7TEE - chains C and D of the 8 polymer chains in the assembly; structure by electron microscopy, 6.59 A resolution (low resolution: residue-level contacts below are approximate; hydrogen-bond / salt-bridge calls are withheld).

Chain C:
Molecule: Glutamate receptor ionotropic, NMDA 1
Organism: Rattus norvegicus
UniProtKB: P35439 (NMDZ1_RAT), isoform P35439-7; numbering as in UniProt (aligned over 1-859)
Sequence (862 residues; numbered 1 to 862; the number before each row is that of its first residue):
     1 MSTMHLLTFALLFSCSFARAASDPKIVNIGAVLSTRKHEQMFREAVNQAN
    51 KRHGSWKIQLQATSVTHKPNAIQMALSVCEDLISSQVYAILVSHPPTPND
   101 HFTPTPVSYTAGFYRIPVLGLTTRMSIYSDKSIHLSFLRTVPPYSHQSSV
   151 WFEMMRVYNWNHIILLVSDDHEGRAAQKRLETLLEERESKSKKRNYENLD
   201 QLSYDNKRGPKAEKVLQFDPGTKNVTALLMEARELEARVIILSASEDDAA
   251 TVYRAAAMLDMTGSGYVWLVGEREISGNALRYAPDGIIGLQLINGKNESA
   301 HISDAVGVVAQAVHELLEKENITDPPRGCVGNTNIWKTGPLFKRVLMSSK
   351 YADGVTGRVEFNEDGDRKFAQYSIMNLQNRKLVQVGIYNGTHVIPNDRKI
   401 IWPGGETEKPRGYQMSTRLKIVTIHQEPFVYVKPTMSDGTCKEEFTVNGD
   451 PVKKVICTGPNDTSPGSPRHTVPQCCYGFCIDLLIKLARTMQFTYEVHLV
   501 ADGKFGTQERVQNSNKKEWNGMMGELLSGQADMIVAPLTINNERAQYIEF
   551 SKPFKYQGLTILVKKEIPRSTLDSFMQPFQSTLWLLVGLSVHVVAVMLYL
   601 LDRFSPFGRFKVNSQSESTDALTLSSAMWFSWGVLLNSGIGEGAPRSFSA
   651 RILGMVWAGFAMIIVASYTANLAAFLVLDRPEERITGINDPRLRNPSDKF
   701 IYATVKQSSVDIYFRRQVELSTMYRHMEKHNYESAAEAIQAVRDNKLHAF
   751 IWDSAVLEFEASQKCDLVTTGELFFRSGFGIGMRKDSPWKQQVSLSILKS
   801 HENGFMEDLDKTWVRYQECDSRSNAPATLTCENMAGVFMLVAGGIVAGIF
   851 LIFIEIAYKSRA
Not modelled in the structure: 1-24, 53-57, 95-102, 191-204, 606-622, 679-682
Differences from the reference sequence: conflict Ser22 (Cys in P35439), Gln61 (Asn in P35439), Asp260 (Asn in P35439), Gln371 (Asn in P35439), Gln492 (Asn in P35439), Gln512 (Asn in P35439), Gln615 (Glu in P35439), Ser616 (Glu in P35439), Ser618 (Glu in P35439), Thr619 (Glu in P35439), Gln792 (Asn in P35439), Cys831 (Phe in P35439); expression tag (860-862)
Cystine bridges: Cys79-Cys329, Cys441-Cys475, Cys457-Cys476, Cys765-Cys819

Chain D:
Molecule: Glutamate receptor ionotropic, NMDA 2B
Organism: Rattus norvegicus
UniProtKB: Q00960 (NMDE2_RAT); residues 27-852 here = UniProt positions 27-852
Sequence (883 residues; each row starts with the number of its first residue; numbers below 1 keep their minus sign (Met-30 is residue -30)):
   -30 MGTMRLFLLAVLFLFSFARATGWSHPQFEKGGGSGGGSGGSAWSHPQFEK
    20 GALVPRGRSQKSPPSIGIAVILVGTSDEVAIKDAHEKDDFHHLSVVPRVE
    70 LVAMNETDPKSIITRICDLMSDRKIQGVVFADDTDQEAIAQILDFISAQT
   120 LTPILGIHGGSSMIMADKDESSMFFQFGPSIEQQASVMLNIMEEYDWYIF
   170 SIVTTYFPGYQDFVNKIRSTIENSFVGWELEEVLLLDMSLDDGDSKIQNQ
   220 LKKLQSPIILLYCTKEEATYIFEVANSVGLTGYGYTWIVPSLVAGDTDTV
   270 PSEFPTGLISVSYDEWDYGLPARVRDGIAIITTAASDMLSEHSFIPEPKS
   320 SCYNTHEKRIYQSNMLNRYLINVTFEGRDLSFSEDGYQMHPKLVIILLNK
   370 ERKWERVGKWKDKSLQMKYYVWPRMCPETEEQEDDHLSIVTLEEAPFVIV
   420 ESVDPLSGTCMRNTVPCQKRIISENKTDEEPGYIKKCCKGFCIDILKKIS
   470 KSVKFTYDLYLVTNGKHGKKINGTWNGMIGEVVMKRAYMAVGSLTINEER
   520 SEVVDFSVPFIETGISVMVSRSNGTVSPSAFLEPFSACVWVMMFVMLLIV
   570 SAVAVFVFEYFSPVGYNRSLADGREPGGPSVTIGKAIWLLWGLVFNNSVP
   620 VQNPKGTTSKIMVSVWAFFAVIFLASYTANLAAFMIQEEYVDQVSGLSDK
   670 KFQRPNDFSPPFRFGTVPNGSTERNIRNNYAEMHAYMGKFNQRGVDDALL
   720 SLKTGKLDAFIYDAAVLNYMAGRDEGCKLVTIGSGKVFASTGYGIAIQKD
   770 SGWKRQVDLAILQLFGDGEMEELEALWLTGICHNEKNEVMSSQLDIDNMA
   820 GVFYMLGAAMALSLITFISEHLFYWQFRHSFMG
Not modelled in the structure: -30 to 33, 395-402, 441-447, 580-599, 805-810, 846-852
Differences from the reference sequence: expression tag (-30 to 26); conflict Asp348 (Asn in Q00960), Cys557 (Asp in Q00960), Ser588 (Cys in Q00960), Val600 (Phe in Q00960), Ser838 (Cys in Q00960), Ser849 (Cys in Q00960)
Cystine bridges: Cys86-Cys321, Cys429-Cys456, Cys436-Cys457, Cys746-Cys801
Curated features (UniProtKB/Swiss-Prot):
  - region: Lys604 to Pro623 (Pore-forming)
  - binding site (Zn(2+)): His127, Glu284
  - binding site (L-glutamate): Thr514, Arg519, Ser690, Thr691, Asp732
  - site: Asn615 (Functional determinant of NMDA receptors)
  - glycosylation (N-linked (GlcNAc...) asparagine): Asn74, Asn341, Asn444, Asn491, Asn542, Asn688
  - mutagenesis: His60 (H60A: Normal zinc binding), His127 (H127A: Reduced zinc binding), Asp283 (D283A: Slightly reduced zinc binding), Glu284 (E284A: Reduced zinc binding), His311 (H311A: Normal zinc binding), His359 (H359A: Normal zinc binding)
From the paper describing this entry:
  - allosteric site: Tyr282 (from molecular simulation)

Chain C / chain D interface:
Contacting residue pairs - 81 pairs, chain C then chain D:
  Ala71(C) with Gln118(D); His325(D)
  Ile72(C) with Phe114(D); Gln118(D); Cys321(D); Tyr322(D); His325(D)
  Gln73(C) with Tyr322(D); His325(D)
  Leu76(C) with Tyr322(D)
  Val78(C) with Lys79(D)
  Cys79(C) with Lys79(D)
  Glu80(C) with Lys79(D)
  Pro106(C) with Phe114(D)
  Tyr109(C) with Ile111(D); Phe114(D)
  Thr110(C) with Ile111(D)
  Phe113(C) with Pro78(D); Ala107(D); Ile108(D)
  Tyr114(C) with Pro78(D)
  Asp130(C) with Asp136(D)
  Lys131(C) with Pro177(D)
  Ser132(C) with Pro177(D)
  Cys329(C) with Asp77(D)
  Gly331(C) with Thr76(D); Asp77(D)
  Arg510(C) with Ser188(D); Thr189(D); Ile190(D)
  Asn515(C) with Lys185(D); Ser188(D); Thr189(D)
  Lys517(C) with Ile190(D)
  Phe579(C) with Gln812(D)
  Ser581(C) with Leu813(D)
  Thr582(C) with Gln812(D); Leu813(D); Ile815(D)
  Met597(C) with Ser832(D)
  Leu601(C) with Phe836(D)
  Phe604(C) with Phe836(D)
  Ser605(C) with Phe842(D)
  Gly633(C) with Asn616(D)
  Val634(C) with Asn616(D)
  Asn637(C) with Asn615(D); Asn616(D); Ser617(D)
  Gly639(C) with Ser617(D)
  Glu642(C) with Pro619(D)
  Ala644(C) with Trp607(D)
  Phe648(C) with Glu839(D)
  Ser649(C) with Thr835(D)
  Arg651(C) with Gly603(D); Trp607(D)
  Leu653(C) with Ala828(D); Ser832(D)
  Met655(C) with Ile606(D); Trp607(D); Trp610(D)
  Gly659(C) with Phe614(D)
  Met662(C) with Phe614(D); Leu643(D)
  Ile663(C) with Tyr646(D)
  Ala666(C) with Thr647(D); Leu650(D)
  Ala670(C) with Met654(D)
  Asn671(C) with Met654(D); Gln812(D); Ile815(D)
  Ala674(C) with Met654(D)
  Phe675(C) with Ser811(D)
  Val677(C) with Ile655(D)
  Asp690(C) with Ile800(D)
  Pro691(C) with Arg742(D); Thr798(D); Gly799(D)
  Arg692(C) with Ile800(D)
  Ser721(C) with Met430(D)
  Arg725(C) with Phe194(D); Asp423(D)
Interface residues without a listed pair, chain C (71 interface residues in all): Arg115, Ile133, Val330, Arg344, Pro578, Leu586, Phe630, Leu635, Ser638, Ile640, Gly641, Pro645, Val656, Ala658, Phe660, Ser667, Thr669, Asn695, Thr722
Interface residues without a listed pair, chain D (63 interface residues in all): Glu106, Ile115, Ala135, Ser208, Asn323, Thr324, Arg431, Ala651, Ala794, Leu795, Phe822, Leu825, Met829

Overview:
71 residues of chain C and 63 residues of chain D are in contact. From UniProt: Zn2+-binding residues
His127(D) and Glu284(D), 5 L-glutamate-binding residues and 6 mutagenesis sites on chain D. The paper reports
an allosteric site at Tyr282(D).
Here chain C is Glutamate receptor ionotropic, NMDA 1 and chain D is Glutamate receptor ionotropic, NMDA 2B,
both from Rattus norvegicus. Entry 7TEE (Cryo-EM structure of GluN1b-2B NMDAR complexed to Fab2
Non-active2-like) was determined by electron microscopy together with 7TE4, 7TE9 and 7TEB from the same study.
